Entry 9IIZ (electron microscopy, 3.80 A resolution); this record covers chains A and C of the 3 polymer chains in the assembly.

# Chain A
Protein: Piwi
Organism: Ephydatia fluviatilis
UniProtKB: D5MRY8 (D5MRY8_9METZ); numbering as in UniProt (aligned over 1-987)
Amino-acid sequence (987 residues; each row starts with the number of its first residue):
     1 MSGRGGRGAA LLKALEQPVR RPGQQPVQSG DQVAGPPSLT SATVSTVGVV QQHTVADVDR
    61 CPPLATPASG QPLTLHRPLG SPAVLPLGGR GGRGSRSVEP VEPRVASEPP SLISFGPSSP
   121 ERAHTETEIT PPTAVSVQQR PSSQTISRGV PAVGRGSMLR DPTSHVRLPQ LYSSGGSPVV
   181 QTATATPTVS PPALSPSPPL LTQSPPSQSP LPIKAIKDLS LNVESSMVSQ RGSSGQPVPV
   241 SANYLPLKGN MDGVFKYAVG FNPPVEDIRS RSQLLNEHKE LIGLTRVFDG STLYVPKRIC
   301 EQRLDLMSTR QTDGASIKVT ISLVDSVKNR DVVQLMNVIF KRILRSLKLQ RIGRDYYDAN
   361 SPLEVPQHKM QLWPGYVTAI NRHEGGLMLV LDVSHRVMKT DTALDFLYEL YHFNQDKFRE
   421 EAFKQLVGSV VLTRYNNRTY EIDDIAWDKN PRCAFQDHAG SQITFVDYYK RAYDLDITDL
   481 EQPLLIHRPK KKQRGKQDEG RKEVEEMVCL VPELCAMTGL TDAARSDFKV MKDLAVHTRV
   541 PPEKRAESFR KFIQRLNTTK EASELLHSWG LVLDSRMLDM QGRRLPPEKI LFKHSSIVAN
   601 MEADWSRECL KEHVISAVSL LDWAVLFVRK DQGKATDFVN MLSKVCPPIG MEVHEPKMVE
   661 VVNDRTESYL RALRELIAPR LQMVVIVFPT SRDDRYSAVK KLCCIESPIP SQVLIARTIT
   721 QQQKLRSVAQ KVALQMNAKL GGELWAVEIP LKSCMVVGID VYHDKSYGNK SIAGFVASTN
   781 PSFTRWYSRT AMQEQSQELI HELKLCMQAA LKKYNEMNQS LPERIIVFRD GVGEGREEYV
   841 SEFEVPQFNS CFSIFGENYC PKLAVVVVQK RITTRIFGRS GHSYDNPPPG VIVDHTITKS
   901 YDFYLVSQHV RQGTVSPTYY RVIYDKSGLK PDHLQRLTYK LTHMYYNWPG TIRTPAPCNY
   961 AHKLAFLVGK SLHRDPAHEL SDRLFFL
Unresolved in the structure: 1-583, 873-899

# Chain C
Molecule: 24-nt RNA strand
Organism: Homo sapiens
Sequence (24 nucleotides; each row starts with the number of its first residue):
     2 AGCCAAGUUU CCAUGUUGAU GGUA

# Chain A / chain C interface
Residue-residue contacts - 11 pairs, chain A then chain C:
  Arg607(A) with A25(C), phosphate contact
  Arg692(A) with G19(C), salt bridge to the phosphate; A20(C), salt bridge to the phosphate
  Asp693(A) with U18(C), sugar contact
  Ser727(A) with A25(C), hydrogen bond to the base
  Val728(A) with A25(C), base contact
  Tyr762(A) with U17(C), phosphate contact
  His763(A) with G16(C), sugar contact
  Arg871(A) with U15(C), salt bridge to the phosphate; G16(C), salt bridge to the phosphate
  Arg911(A) with U24(C), hydrogen bond to the sugar
Interface residues without a listed pair, chain A (14 interface residues in all): Glu602, Thr718, Lys724, Gln912, Phe966
Interface residues without a listed pair, chain C (9 interface residues in all): G23

# Overview
The interface between chain A and chain C involves 14 residues on one side and 9 on the other, with 2 hydrogen
bonds and 4 salt bridges. Among the polar pairs are Ser727(A)-A25(C), Arg911(A)-U24(C) and Arg692(A)-G19(C).
Here chain A is Piwi (Ephydatia fluviatilis) and chain C is a 24-nt RNA strand (Homo sapiens). Entry 9IIZ
(Cryo-EM Structure of EfPiwi-piRNA-target (25-nt, comma)) was determined by electron microscopy (same
publication as 9IIY, 9IJ0, 9IJ1, 9IJ2, 9IJ3, 9IJ4 and 9IJ5).
